Entry 9BFW (X-ray diffraction, 1.20 A resolution); this record covers chains A and D.

== Chain A ==
Protein: GTPase KRas
Source organism: Homo sapiens
Notes: EC 3.6.5.2
Reference sequence: P01116 (RASK_HUMAN), isoform P01116-2; residue numbers follow UniProt; this construct covers 1-169
Chain sequence (170 residues; numbered 0 to 169; the number before each row is that of its first residue; numbering starts at 0):
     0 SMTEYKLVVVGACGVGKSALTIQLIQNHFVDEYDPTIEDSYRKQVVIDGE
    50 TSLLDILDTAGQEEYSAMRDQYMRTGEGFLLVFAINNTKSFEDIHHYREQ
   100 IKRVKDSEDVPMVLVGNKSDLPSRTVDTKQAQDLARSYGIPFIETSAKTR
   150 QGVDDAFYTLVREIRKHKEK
Unresolved in the structure: 168-169
Sequence notes: expression tag (0); engineered mutation Cys12 (Gly in P01116); conflict Ser51 (Cys in P01116), Leu80 (Cys in P01116), Ser118 (Cys in P01116)
Swiss-Prot annotation at these positions:
  - motif: Tyr32 to Tyr40 (Effector region)
  - binding site (GTP): Gly10, Ala11, Gly13 to Ala18, Val29 to Thr35, Ala59, Gly60, Asn116, Lys117, Asp119
  - modified residue: Met1 (N-acetylmethionine), Thr2 (N-acetylthreonine), Lys104 (N6-acetyllysine)
  - glycosylation: Thr35 (Microbial infection: O-linked (Glc) threonine)
  - natural variant: Lys5 (K5E: In NS3; K5N: In GASC), Gly10 (G10GG: In AML), Cys12 (G12C: In lung carcinoma; this construct carries the variant), Gly13 (G13D: In GASC, JMML and OES; G13R: In pylocytic astrocytoma), Val14 (V14I: In NS3), Leu19 (L19F: In OES), Gln22 (Q22E: In CFC2; Q22R: In NS3), Pro34 (P34L: In NS3; P34Q: In NS3; P34R: In CFC2), Ile36 (I36M: In NS3), Thr58 (T58I: In NS3), Ala59 (A59T: In GASC), Gly60 (G60R: In CFC2; G60S: In NS3), 8 further natural variant entries in UniProt
  - mutagenesis: Asp38 (D38A: Decreased interaction with MAPKAP1/SIN1), Tyr40 (Y40A: Decreased interaction with MAPKAP1/SIN1), Gln61 (Q61L: Promotes GTP binding)
Covalent attachments: compound A1AOM linked to Cys12
Bound ions: Mg2+: Ser17, Thr35 (together with GMP-PNP)
Small-molecule neighbours:
  - A1AOM (1-acetyl-N-[(2S)-1-{[(1M,8S,10R,14S,20S)-22-cyano-4-hydroxy-18,18-dimethyl-9,15-dioxo-16-oxa-10,20,28-triazapentacyclo[18.5.2.1~2,6~.1~10,14~.0~23,27~]nonacosa-1(25),2(29),3,5,21,23,26-heptaen-8-yl]amino}-3-methyl-1-oxobutan-2-yl]-N-methylazetidine-3-carboxamide (non-preferred name)): Tyr32, Pro34, Thr35, Ile36, Ala59, Gly60, Tyr64, Met67, Arg68, Tyr71
  - GMP-PNP (GNP; phosphoaminophosphonic acid-guanylate ester): Ala11, Gly13, Val14, Gly15, Lys16, Ser17, Ala18, Phe28, Val29, Asp30, Glu31, Tyr32, Asp33, Pro34, Thr35, Thr58, Ala59, Asn116, Lys117, Asp119, Leu120, Ser145, Ala146, Lys147

== Chain D ==
Protein: Peptidyl-prolyl cis-trans isomerase A
Source organism: Homo sapiens
Notes: EC 5.2.1.8
Reference sequence: P62937 (PPIA_HUMAN); residue numbers follow UniProt; this construct covers 1-165
Chain sequence (166 residues; row label = number of the first residue in the row; numbering starts at 0):
     0 SMVNPTVFFDIAVDGEPLGRVSFELFADKVPKTAENFRALSTGEKGFGYK
    50 GSSFHRIIPGFMCQGGDFTRHNGTGGKSIYGEKFEDENFILKHTGPGILS
   100 MANAGPNTNGSQFFICTAKTEWLDGKHVVFGKVKEGMNIVEAMERFGSRN
   150 GKTSKKITIADCGQLE
Sequence notes: expression tag (0); conflict Ser52 (Cys in P62937)
Swiss-Prot annotation at these positions:
  - modified residue: Met1 (N-acetylmethionine), Val2 (N-acetylvaline), Lys28 (N6-acetyllysine), Lys44 (N6-acetyllysine), Lys76 (N6-acetyllysine), Ser77 (Phosphoserine), Lys82 (N6-acetyllysine), Thr93 (Phosphothreonine), Lys125 (N6-acetyllysine), Lys131 (N6-acetyllysine), Lys133 (N6-acetyllysine)
  - glycosylation: Asn108 (N-linked (GlcNAc...) asparagine)
  - cross-link (Glycyl lysine isopeptide (Lys-Gly)): Lys28 (interchain with G-Cter in SUMO2), Lys82 (interchain with G-Cter in SUMO2)
  - mutagenesis: Arg55 (R55A: Loss of peptidyl-prolyl cis-trans isomerase activity. No loss of its interaction with BSG/CD147 or its ability to induce leukocyte chemotaxis. No effect on its interaction with MAP3K5/ASK1 ...), Phe60 (F60A: Loss of ability to stimulate MAPK/ERK phosphorylation), Arg69 (R69A: No effect on peptidyl-prolyl cis-trans isomerase activity. Reduced interaction with BSG/CD147 and ability to induce leukocyte chemotaxis), His70 (H70A: No effect on peptidyl-prolyl cis-trans isomerase activity. Reduced interaction with BSG/CD147 and ability to induce leukocyte chemotaxis), Thr107 (T107A: No effect on peptidyl-prolyl cis-trans isomerase activity. Reduced interaction with BSG/CD147 and ability to induce leukocyte chemotaxis), Phe113 (F113A: Reduced ability to stimulate MAPK/ERK phosphorylation), Trp121 (W121A: 200-fold decrease of sensitivity to CsA. Reduced ability to stimulate MAPK/ERK phosphorylation; W121E: Loss of peptidyl-prolyl cis-trans isomerase activity ...), Lys125 (K125Q: Acetylation-mimetic mutant; no effect on its interaction with TARDBP; K125R: Loss of acetylation and interaction with TARDBP), His126 (H126A: Loss of peptidyl-prolyl cis-trans isomerase activity and interaction with HCV NS5A. Loss of ability to stimulate MAPK/ERK phosphorylation)
Small-molecule neighbours: A1AOM (1-acetyl-N-[(2S)-1-{[(1M,8S,10R,14S,20S)-22-cyano-4-hydroxy-18,18-dimethyl-9,15-dioxo-16-oxa-10,20,28-triazapentacyclo[18.5.2.1~2,6~.1~10,14~.0~23,27~]nonacosa-1(25),2(29),3,5,21,23,26-heptaen-8-yl]amino}-3-methyl-1-oxobutan-2-yl]-N-methylazetidine-3-carboxamide (non-preferred name)): Arg55, Ile57, Phe60, Met61, Gln63, Gly72, Thr73, Ala101, Asn102, Ala103, Gln111, Phe113, Trp121, Leu122, His126, Arg148

== Chain A / chain D interface ==
Pairs across the interface (20):
  Tyr32(A) with Asn71(D), hydrogen bond (backbone-side chain)
  Asp33(A) with His70(D); Asn71(D)
  Pro34(A) with Asn71(D); Thr73(D)
  Ile36(A) with Arg55(D); Asn149(D)
  Glu37(A) with Asn149(D), hydrogen bond (backbone-side chain)
  Asp38(A) with Asn149(D), hydrogen bond; Lys151(D), salt bridge
  Glu63(A) with Trp121(D); Leu122(D); Lys125(D); His126(D), salt bridge
  Tyr64(A) with Trp121(D); Leu122(D); His126(D)
  Met67(A) with Trp121(D)
  Gln70(A) with Arg148(D), hydrogen bond
  Tyr71(A) with Arg148(D)

== Summary ==
The chain A/chain D interface involves 11 residues from each chain; the contacts include 4 hydrogen bonds and
2 salt bridges. Among the polar pairs are Asp38(A)-Lys151(D), Glu63(A)-His126(D) and Tyr32(A)-Asn71(D).
Ligands of chain A: GMP-PNP. Bound to chain D: compound A1AOM.
Here chain A is GTPase KRas and chain D is Peptidyl-prolyl cis-trans isomerase A, both from Homo sapiens.
Entry 9BFW (Tri-complex of Compound-4, KRAS G12C, and CypA) was determined by X-ray diffraction (same
publication as 9BFV, 9BFX, 9BFZ and 9BFY).
